6FII - chains B and E of the 6 polymer chains in the assembly; structure by X-ray diffraction, 2.40 A resolution.

[Chain B]
Name: Tubulin beta-2B chain
From: Bos taurus
Reference sequence: Q6B856 (TBB2B_BOVIN); the author numbering skips numbers that UniProt does not, so the offset changes along the chain: 1-42 = UniProt 1-42; 45-360 = UniProt 43-358; 369-455 = UniProt 359-445
Sequence (445 residues; numbered 1 to 455; 10 numbers in that range are skipped by the numbering (no residue carries them; nothing is unmodelled there); the number before each row is that of its first residue):
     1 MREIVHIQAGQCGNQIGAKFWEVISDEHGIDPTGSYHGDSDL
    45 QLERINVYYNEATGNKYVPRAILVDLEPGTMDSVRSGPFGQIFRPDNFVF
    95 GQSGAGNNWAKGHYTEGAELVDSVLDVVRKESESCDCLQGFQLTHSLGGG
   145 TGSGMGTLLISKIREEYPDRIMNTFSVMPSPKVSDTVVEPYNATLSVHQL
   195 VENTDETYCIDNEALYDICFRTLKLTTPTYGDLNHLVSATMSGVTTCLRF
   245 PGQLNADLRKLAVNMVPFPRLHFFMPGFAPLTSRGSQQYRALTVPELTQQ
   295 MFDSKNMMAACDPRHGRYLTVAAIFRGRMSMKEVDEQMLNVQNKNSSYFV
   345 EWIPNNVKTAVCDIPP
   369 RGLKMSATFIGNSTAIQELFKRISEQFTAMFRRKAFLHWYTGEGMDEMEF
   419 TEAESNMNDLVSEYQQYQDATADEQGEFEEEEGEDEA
Not modelled in the structure: 278-281, 439-455
Metal / ion sites: Mg2+: Gln11 (together with GDP); Ca2+ near Glu113 (its only coordinating residue here)
Residues lining bound ligands: GDP (guanosine-5'-diphosphate): Gly10, Gln11, Cys12, Gln15, Ile16, Asp69, Asn101, Ser140, Gly142, Gly143, Gly144, Thr145, Gly146, Val171, Pro173, Val177, Asp179, Glu183, Asn206, Leu209, Tyr224, Leu227, Asn228
What the authors report for this chain:
  - binding site for Spongistatin-1: Pro173, Pro175, Ser178, Thr180, Glu183, Pro184, Gln394, Ala397, Met398, Ala403, Phe404, Trp407

[Chain E]
Name: Stathmin-4
From: Rattus norvegicus
Reference sequence: P63043 (STMN4_RAT); residues 5-145 here correspond to UniProt positions 49-189 (UniProt number = residue number + 44)
Sequence (143 residues; each row starts with the number of its first residue):
     3 MADMEVIELNKCTSGQSFEVILKPPSFDGVPEFNASLPRRRDPSLEEIQK
    53 KLEAAEERRKYQEAELLKHLAEKREHEREVIQKAIEENNNFIKMAKEKLA
   103 QKMESNKENREAHLAAMLERLQEKDKHAEEVRKNKELKEEASR
Not modelled in the structure: 3-5, 29-43, 144-145
Sequence notes: initiating methionine (3); expression tag (4)

[Chain B / chain E interface]
Residue-residue contacts - 20 pairs, chain B then chain E:
  Tyr108(B) - His78(E)  hydrogen bond
  Tyr108(B) - Glu79(E)
  Tyr108(B) - Val82(E)  hydrophobic
  Tyr108(B) - Ile83(E)
  Leu152(B) - Glu79(E)
  Ser155(B) - Leu72(E)
  Ser155(B) - Arg76(E)  hydrogen bond
  Lys156(B) - Arg76(E)
  Arg158(B) - Leu68(E)
  Glu159(B) - Leu72(E)
  Glu159(B) - Arg76(E)  salt bridge
  Pro162(B) - Glu65(E)
  Glu196(B) - His71(E)  salt bridge
  Thr409(B) - Glu89(E)
  Glu411(B) - Val82(E)
  Glu411(B) - Ala86(E)
  Gly412(B) - Val82(E)
  Gly412(B) - Lys85(E)
  Asp414(B) - Lys85(E)  salt bridge
  Glu417(B) - His78(E)  salt bridge
Also at the interface, not in a pair above, chain B (17 interface residues in all): His107, Thr109, Gly410, Met413
Also at the interface, not in a pair above, chain E (14 interface residues in all): Leu69, Ala73

[In short]
17 residues of chain B and 14 residues of chain E are in contact; the contacts include 2 hydrogen bonds and 4
salt bridges. Polar contacts include Glu159(B)-Arg76(E), Glu196(B)-His71(E) and Asp414(B)-Lys85(E). Ligands of
chain B: GDP. The paper reports a binding site for Spongistatin-1 at Pro173(B), Pro175(B) and Ser178(B) among
others.
Chain B is Tubulin beta-2B chain (Bos taurus) and chain E is Stathmin-4 (Rattus norvegicus); the structure,
Tubulin-Spongistatin complex, was determined by X-ray diffraction (same publication as 6FJF and 6FJM).
